Entry 5WC9 (X-ray diffraction, 3.15 A resolution); this record covers chains B and D of the 4 polymer chains in the assembly.

[Chain B]
Molecule: Pituitary-specific positive transcription factor 1
Source organism: Homo sapiens
Reference sequence: P28069 (PIT1_HUMAN); residues 1-150 here correspond to UniProt positions 124-273 (UniProt number = residue number + 123)
Amino-acid sequence (152 residues; numbered -1 to 150; the number before each row is that of its first residue; numbers below 1 keep their minus sign (Gly-1 is residue -1)):
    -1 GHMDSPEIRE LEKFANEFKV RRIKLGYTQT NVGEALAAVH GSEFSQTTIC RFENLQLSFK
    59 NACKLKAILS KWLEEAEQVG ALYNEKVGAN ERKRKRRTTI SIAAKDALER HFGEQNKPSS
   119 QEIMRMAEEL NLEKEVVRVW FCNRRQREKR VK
Disordered / not traced: -1 to 1, 78-93
Sequence notes: expression tag (-1 to 0)
Swiss-Prot annotation at these positions:
  - DNA-binding region: Lys91 to Lys150 (Homeobox)
From the paper describing this entry:
  - binding site for the 21-nt DNA strand: Gln44, Thr45, Arg49, Arg95, Asn141

[Chain D]
Molecule: 21-nt DNA strand
Sequence (21 nucleotides; each row starts with the number of its first residue):
   170 CCGAATGAAT GAATGAATGG T

[How chain B and chain D interact]
Contacting residue pairs (23; chain B residue first):
  Glu41(B) - DG176(D)  phosphate contact
  Phe42(B) - DT175(D)  phosphate contact
  Phe42(B) - DG176(D)  phosphate contact
  Ser43(B) - DG176(D)  hydrogen bond to the phosphate
  Thr45(B) - DG176(D)  base contact
  Thr45(B) - DA177(D)  hydrogen bond to the base
  Thr45(B) - DA178(D)  base contact
  Thr46(B) - DT175(D)  sugar contact
  Thr46(B) - DG176(D)  hydrogen bond to the phosphate
  Arg49(B) - DT175(D)  base contact
  Arg49(B) - DG176(D)  hydrogen bond to the base
  Ser56(B) - DA174(D)  hydrogen bond to the phosphate
  Lys58(B) - DA174(D)  salt bridge to the phosphate
  Asn59(B) - DA174(D)  phosphate contact
  Asn59(B) - DT175(D)  phosphate contact
  Arg94(B) - DA178(D)  salt bridge to the phosphate
  Arg94(B) - DT179(D)  phosphate contact
  Arg95(B) - DA178(D)  hydrogen bond to the base
  Arg95(B) - DT179(D)  hydrogen bond to the sugar
  Arg143(B) - DG172(D)  salt bridge to the phosphate
  Gln144(B) - DG172(D)  sugar contact
  Gln144(B) - DA173(D)  hydrogen bond to the phosphate
  Lys147(B) - DA173(D)  salt bridge to the phosphate
Other interface residues (no listed pair), chain B (17 interface residues in all): Leu63, Thr97, Lys115

[In short]
Chain B and chain D form an interface of 17 and 8 residues respectively; the contacts include 8 hydrogen bonds
and 4 salt bridges. Polar contacts include Thr45(B)-DA177(D), Arg49(B)-DG176(D) and Arg95(B)-DA178(D). From
UniProt: a DNA-binding region on chain B. From the paper: a binding site for the 21-nt DNA strand at Gln44(B),
Thr45(B) and Arg49(B) among others.
Chain B is Pituitary-specific positive transcription factor 1 (Homo sapiens) and chain D is a 21-nt DNA
strand; the structure, Human Pit-1 and 4xCATT DNA complex, was determined by X-ray diffraction.
